PDB entry 9JLF | electron microscopy, 3.30 A resolution | chains A and b of the 8 polymer chains in the assembly

# Chain A
Name: Portal protein
Organism: Escherichia phage FCWL1
UniProtKB: A0AAX4MU40 (A0AAX4MU40_9CAUD); residues 1-444 here = UniProt positions 1-444
Chain sequence (444 residues; each row starts with the number of its first residue):
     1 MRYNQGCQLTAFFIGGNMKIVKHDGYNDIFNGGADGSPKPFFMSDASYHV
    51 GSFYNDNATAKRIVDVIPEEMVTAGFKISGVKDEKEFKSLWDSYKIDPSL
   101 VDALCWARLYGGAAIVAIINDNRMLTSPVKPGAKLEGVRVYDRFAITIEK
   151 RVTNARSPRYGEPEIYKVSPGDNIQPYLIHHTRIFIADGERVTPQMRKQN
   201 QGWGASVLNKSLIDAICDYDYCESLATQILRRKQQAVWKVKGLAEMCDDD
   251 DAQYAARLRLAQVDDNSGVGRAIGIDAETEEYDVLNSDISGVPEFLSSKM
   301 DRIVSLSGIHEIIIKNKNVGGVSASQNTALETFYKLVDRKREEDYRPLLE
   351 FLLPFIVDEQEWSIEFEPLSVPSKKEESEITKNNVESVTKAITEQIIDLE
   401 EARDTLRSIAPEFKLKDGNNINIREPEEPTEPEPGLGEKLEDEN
Not modelled in the structure: 1-45, 420-444

# Chain b
Name: Adaptor protein
Organism: Escherichia phage FCWL1
UniProtKB: A0AAX4MUE8 (A0AAX4MUE8_9CAUD); residues 1-140 here = UniProt positions 1-140
Chain sequence (140 residues; row label = number of the first residue in the row):
     1 MGVIMNQETLIAAVEQMRKLVPALRKVPDETLYAWVEMAELFVCQKTFKD
    51 AYVKAIALYALHLAFLDGALKGEDEDLESYSRRVTSFSLSGEFSQTFGEV
   101 TKNQSGNMMLSTPWGKMFEQLKARRRGRFALMTGLRGGCH
Not modelled in the structure: 1-3, 137-140

# How chain A and chain b interact
Residue-residue contacts - 27 pairs, chain A then chain b:
  W238(A) - F129(b)  hydrophobic
  W238(A) - L131(b)  hydrophobic
  E245(A) - Q120(b)  hydrogen bond
  E245(A) - R124(b)
  M246(A) - A123(b)
  M246(A) - R126(b)
  C247(A) - R124(b)
  A252(A) - R125(b)
  A256(A) - F129(b)  hydrophobic
  R259(A) - F129(b)
  R259(A) - A130(b)
  R259(A) - L131(b)  hydrogen bond (side chain-backbone)
  V263(A) - L131(b)  hydrophobic
  V263(A) - T133(b)
  R271(A) - R136(b)
  I273(A) - M132(b)
  I273(A) - T133(b)
  G274(A) - A130(b)
  G274(A) - L131(b)
  G274(A) - M132(b)  hydrogen bond (backbone-backbone)
  I275(A) - A130(b)
  I275(A) - L131(b)  hydrophobic
  D276(A) - A130(b)
  E278(A) - N107(b)
  T279(A) - R128(b)  hydrogen bond (side chain-backbone)
  E280(A) - F129(b)
  E280(A) - A130(b)  hydrogen bond (side chain-backbone)
Other interface residues (no listed pair), chain A (23 interface residues in all): V240, K241, G242, L260, N266, G270, A272
Other interface residues (no listed pair), chain b (14 interface residues in all): S105

# In short
23 residues of chain A face 14 of chain b across their interface; the contacts include 5 hydrogen bonds. Among
the polar pairs are E245(A)-Q120(b), R259(A)-L131(b) and T279(A)-R128(b).
Here chain A is Portal protein and chain b is Adaptor protein, both from Escherichia phage FCWL1. Entry 9JLF
(Cryo-EM Structure of Bacteriophage FCWL1 head-to-tail interface) was determined by electron microscopy
together with 9KMG and 9KMH from the same study.
